Entry 7DZM (X-ray diffraction, 2.25 A resolution); this record covers chains A and D of the 5 polymer chains in the assembly.

== Chain A ==
Name: MHC class I antigen
Source organism: Homo sapiens
UniProt: I3ZN85 (I3ZN85_HUMAN); residues 3-279 here correspond to UniProt positions 25-301 (UniProt number = residue number + 22)
Sequence (278 residues; numbered 2 to 279; the number before each row is that of its first residue):
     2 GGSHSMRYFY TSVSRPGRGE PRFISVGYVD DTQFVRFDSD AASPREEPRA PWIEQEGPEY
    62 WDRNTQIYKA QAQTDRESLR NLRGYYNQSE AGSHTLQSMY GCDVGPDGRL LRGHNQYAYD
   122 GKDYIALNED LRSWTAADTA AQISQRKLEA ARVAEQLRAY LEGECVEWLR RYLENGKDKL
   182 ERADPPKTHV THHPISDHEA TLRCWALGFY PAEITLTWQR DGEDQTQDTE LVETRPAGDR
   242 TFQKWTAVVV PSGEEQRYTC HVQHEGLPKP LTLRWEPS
Differences from the reference sequence: expression tag (2)
Disulfide bonds: C103-C166, C205-C261

== Chain D ==
Name: beta chain T18A TCR
Source organism: Homo sapiens
Sequence (241 residues; each row starts with the number of its first residue):
     3 AGVIQSPRHE VTEMGQEVTL RCKPISGHNS LFWYRQTMMR GLELLIYFNN NVPIDDSGMP
    63 EDRFSAKMPN ASFSTLKIQP SEPRDSAVYF CASSLGIDAI YFGEGSWLTV VEDLKNVFPP
   123 EVAVFEPSEA EISHTQKATL VCLATGFYPD HVELSWWVNG KEVHSGVCTD PQPLKEQPAL
   183 NDSRYALSSR LRVSATFWQN PRNHFRCQVQ FYGLSENDEW TQDRAKPVTQ IVSAEAWGRA
   243 D
Disulfide bonds: C24-C93, C144-C209

== How chain A and chain D interact ==
Pairs across the interface - 11 pairs, chain A then chain D:
  A71(A) with I56(D), hydrophobic
  Q74(A) with V54(D)
  T75(A) with V54(D)
  E78(A) with N53(D), hydrogen bond
  A151(A) with L97(D)
  A152(A) with G98(D); I99(D)
  R153(A) with I99(D), hydrogen bond (side chain-backbone); D100(D), salt bridge
  E156(A) with I99(D)
  Q157(A) with I99(D)
Interface residues without a listed pair, chain D (10 interface residues in all): N31, N52, P55
From the paper, about this interface:
  - pairs named by the authors: R153(A)-D100(D) (salt bridge), N52(D)-T75(A), I56(D)-A71(A), L97(D)-A151(A), G98(D)-A152(A), I99(D)-R153(A), I99(D)-Q157(A), I99(D)-E156(A)

== In short ==
9 residues of chain A and 10 residues of chain D are in contact, with 2 hydrogen bonds and 1 salt bridge.
Among the polar pairs are R153(A)-D100(D), E78(A)-N53(D) and R153(A)-I99(D). The authors report a salt bridge
between R153(A) and D100(D); contacts between N52(D) and T75(A), I56(D) and A71(A) and L97(D) and A151(A)
among others.
Chain A is MHC class I antigen and chain D is beta chain T18A TCR, both from Homo sapiens; the structure,
Crystal Structure of the cross-restricted T18A TCR and HLAB8101 bound to HIV-1 Gag TL9 peptide, was determined
by X-ray diffraction together with 7DZN from the same study.
